7RPT - chains A and B; structure by X-ray diffraction, 2.50 A resolution.

Chain A:
Molecule: 3A6 Fab heavy chain
Source organism: Homo sapiens
Notes: antibody fragment or engineered binder
Amino-acid sequence (218 residues; each row starts with the number of its first residue):
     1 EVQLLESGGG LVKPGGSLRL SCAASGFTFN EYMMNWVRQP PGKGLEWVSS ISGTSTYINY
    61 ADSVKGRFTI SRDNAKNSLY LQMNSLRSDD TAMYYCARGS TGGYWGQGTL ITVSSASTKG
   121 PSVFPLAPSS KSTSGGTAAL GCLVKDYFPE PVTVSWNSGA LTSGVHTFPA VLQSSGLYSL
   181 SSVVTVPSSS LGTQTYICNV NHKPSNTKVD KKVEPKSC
Disordered / not traced: 131-134, 217-218
Disulfides: Cys22-Cys96, Cys142-Cys198

Chain B:
Molecule: 3A6 Fab light chain
Source organism: Homo sapiens
Notes: antibody fragment or engineered binder
Amino-acid sequence (219 residues; each row starts with the number of its first residue):
     1 DIVMTQTPLS SAVTLGQPAS ISCRSSQRLV HSDGNTYLSW LHQRPGQPPR LLIYKVSLRF
    61 SGVPDRFSGS GAGTDFTLKI SRVEAEDVGI YYCMQATQFP LTFGGGTKVE IKRTVAAPSV
   121 FIFPPSDEQL KSGTASVVCL LNNFYPREAK VQWKVDNALQ SGNSQESVTE QDSKDSTYSL
   181 SSTLTLSKAD YEKHKVYACE VTHQGLSSPV TKSFNRGEC
Disordered / not traced: 219
Disulfides: Cys23-Cys93, Cys139-Cys199

Chain A / chain B interface:
Contacting residue pairs (67):
  Val37(A) - Phe103(B)  hydrophobic
  Gln39(A) - Gln43(B)
  Gln39(A) - Tyr92(B)
  Gly44(A) - Tyr92(B)
  Leu45(A) - Pro49(B)  hydrophobic
  Leu45(A) - Tyr92(B)  hydrophobic
  Leu45(A) - Phe103(B)
  Glu46(A) - Phe103(B)
  Trp47(A) - Phe99(B)  hydrophobic
  Trp47(A) - Pro100(B)  hydrophobic
  Trp47(A) - Leu101(B)
  Trp47(A) - Phe103(B)
  Ser50(A) - Phe99(B)
  Ser50(A) - Leu101(B)
  Asn59(A) - Phe99(B)
  Tyr95(A) - Gln43(B)
  Tyr95(A) - Gln47(B)
  Ser100(A) - Tyr37(B)
  Ser100(A) - Met94(B)
  Ser100(A) - Ala96(B)
  Thr101(A) - Ser39(B)  hydrogen bond (backbone-side chain)
  Thr101(A) - Leu51(B)
  Thr101(A) - Tyr54(B)
  Thr101(A) - Met94(B)
  Gly102(A) - Leu41(B)
  Gly102(A) - Leu51(B)
  Gly103(A) - Leu51(B)
  Gly103(A) - Phe60(B)
  Tyr104(A) - Phe60(B)  hydrophobic
  Trp105(A) - Leu41(B)  hydrophobic
  Trp105(A) - Pro49(B)
  Gly106(A) - Pro48(B)
  Phe124(A) - Ser126(B)
  Phe124(A) - Glu128(B)
  Phe124(A) - Gln129(B)
  Pro125(A) - Ser126(B)
  Leu126(A) - Phe123(B)
  Leu126(A) - Val138(B)  hydrophobic
  Ala127(A) - Phe123(B)
  Thr137(A) - Phe121(B)
  Ala138(A) - Phe121(B)  hydrophobic
  Ala139(A) - Phe121(B)  hydrophobic
  Ala139(A) - Phe123(B)
  Ala139(A) - Leu140(B)  hydrophobic
  Leu143(A) - Ser136(B)
  Lys145(A) - Gln129(B)
  Lys145(A) - Ser136(B)
  His166(A) - Asn142(B)  hydrogen bond
  His166(A) - Asn143(B)
  His166(A) - Ser179(B)
  Phe168(A) - Leu140(B)  hydrophobic
  Phe168(A) - Ser167(B)
  Phe168(A) - Thr169(B)
  Phe168(A) - Ser179(B)
  Phe168(A) - Leu180(B)
  Phe168(A) - Ser181(B)
  Pro169(A) - Ser167(B)  hydrogen bond (backbone-side chain)
  Pro169(A) - Val168(B)
  Val171(A) - Gln165(B)
  Val171(A) - Glu166(B)
  Val171(A) - Ser167(B)
  Leu172(A) - Gln165(B)
  Gln173(A) - Gln165(B)
  Ser181(A) - Ser181(B)
  Val183(A) - Leu140(B)  hydrophobic
  Thr185(A) - Asn142(B)
  Lys211(A) - Glu128(B)  salt bridge
Interface residues without a listed pair, chain A (40 interface residues in all): Met33, Asn35, Lys43, Val123, Leu140
Interface residues without a listed pair, chain B (38 interface residues in all): Thr134, Asp172, Thr185

In short:
40 residues of chain A and 38 residues of chain B are in contact; the contacts include 3 hydrogen bonds and 1
salt bridge. Among the polar pairs are Lys211(A)-Glu128(B), Thr101(A)-Ser39(B) and His166(A)-Asn142(B).
Here chain A is 3A6 Fab heavy chain and chain B is 3A6 Fab light chain, both from Homo sapiens. Entry 7RPT
(Crystal Structure of Protective Human Antibody 3A6 Fab Against Ebola Virus) was determined by X-ray
diffraction.
